Entry 6K9F (electron microscopy, 3.70 A resolution); this record covers chains D and K of the 12 polymer chains in the assembly.

Chain D (and K):
Name: Caspase recruitment domain-containing protein 8
From: Homo sapiens
Notes: chain K of this document is another copy of the same molecule, construct and numbering; everything in this record applies to it too
Reference sequence: Q9Y2G2 (CARD8_HUMAN); residues 451-537 here correspond to UniProt positions 345-431 (UniProt number = residue number - 106)
Chain sequence (91 residues; numbered 447 to 537; the number before each row is that of its first residue):
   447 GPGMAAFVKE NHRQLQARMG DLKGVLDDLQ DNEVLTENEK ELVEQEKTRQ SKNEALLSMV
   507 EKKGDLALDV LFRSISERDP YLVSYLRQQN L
Not modelled in the structure: 447-450
Construct notes: expression tag (447-450)
Reported in the primary citation:
  - specificity-determining residues: D525 to Y527 (proposed by the authors, not directly observed)

Chain D / chain K interface:
Contacting residue pairs - 13 pairs, chain D then chain K:
  N478(D) with Y527(K), hydrogen bond (backbone-side chain)
  E479(D) with Y527(K)
  V480(D) with Y527(K)
  T482(D) with R524(K)
  E507(D) with R464(K)
  K508(D) with R464(K), hydrogen bond (backbone-side chain); D525(K), salt bridge
  K509(D) with Y527(K); Y531(K)
  G510(D) with Y531(K)
  D511(D) with Y531(K)
  L512(D) with Y527(K), hydrophobic
  A513(D) with Y527(K)
Also at the interface, not in a pair above, chain D (12 interface residues in all): N484
Also at the interface, not in a pair above, chain K (9 interface residues in all): M465, D467, P526, L528

Overview:
The interface between chain D and chain K involves 12 residues on one side and 9 on the other, with 2 hydrogen
bonds and 1 salt bridge. Polar contacts include K508(D)-D525(K), N478(D)-Y527(K) and K508(D)-R464(K). From the
paper: the specificity determinant D525(D).
Chain D and chain K are both Caspase recruitment domain-containing protein 8 (Homo sapiens); the structure,
Structure of unknow protein 4, was determined by electron microscopy, deposited together with 6K7V, 6K8J and
6K99.
